PDB entry 3TEO | X-ray diffraction, 2.40 A resolution | chains E and F of the 8 polymer chains in the assembly

# Chain E (and F)
Protein: Carbon disulfide hydrolase
Source organism: Acidianus sp. A1-3
Notes: chain F of this document is another copy of the same molecule, construct and numbering; everything in this record applies to it too
Amino-acid sequence (204 residues; each row starts with the number of its first residue):
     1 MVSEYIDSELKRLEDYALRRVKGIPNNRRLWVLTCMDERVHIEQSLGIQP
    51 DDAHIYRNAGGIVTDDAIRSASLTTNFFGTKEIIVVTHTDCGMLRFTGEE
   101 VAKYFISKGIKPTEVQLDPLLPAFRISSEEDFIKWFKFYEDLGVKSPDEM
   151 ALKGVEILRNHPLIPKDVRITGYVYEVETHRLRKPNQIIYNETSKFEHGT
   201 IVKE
Not modelled in the structure: 1, 204
Modified / non-standard residues: Mse-1 (selenomethionine); Mse-36, Mse-93, Mse-150 (selenomethionine; parent Met)

# Interface between chain E and chain F
Contacting residue pairs (176):
  Tyr-16(E) / Arg-39(F)  hydrogen bond (backbone-side chain)
  Tyr-16(E) / His-41(F)
  Tyr-16(E) / Val-177(F)
  Tyr-16(E) / His-180(F)  hydrogen bond
  Ala-17(E) / Arg-39(F)  hydrogen bond (backbone-side chain)
  Ala-17(E) / Asp-90(F)
  Ala-17(E) / Val-177(F)
  Ala-17(E) / Glu-178(F)
  Leu-18(E) / Arg-39(F)
  Leu-18(E) / Asp-90(F)
  Arg-19(E) / Glu-38(F)  salt bridge
  Arg-19(E) / Arg-39(F)
  Arg-19(E) / Asp-90(F)  hydrogen bond (backbone-side chain)
  Arg-20(E) / Asp-37(F)  salt bridge
  Arg-20(E) / Glu-38(F)  salt bridge
  Arg-20(E) / Arg-39(F)
  Arg-20(E) / Asp-90(F)  hydrogen bond (backbone-side chain)
  Arg-20(E) / Gly-92(F)
  Arg-20(E) / Arg-95(F)
  Val-21(E) / Asp-90(F)
  Val-21(E) / Arg-95(F)
  Asn-26(E) / Glu-38(F)
  Trp-31(E) / Mse-36(F)
  Mse-36(E) / Trp-31(F)
  Mse-36(E) / His-54(F)
  Mse-36(E) / Ile-55(F)  hydrogen bond (backbone-backbone)
  Mse-36(E) / Ser-70(F)
  Mse-36(E) / Thr-74(F)
  Asp-37(E) / Arg-20(F)  salt bridge
  Asp-37(E) / His-54(F)
  Glu-38(E) / Arg-19(F)  salt bridge
  Glu-38(E) / Arg-20(F)  salt bridge
  Glu-38(E) / Asn-26(F)
  Glu-38(E) / Pro-50(F)
  Glu-38(E) / Asp-51(F)
  Glu-38(E) / Ala-53(F)
  Glu-38(E) / His-54(F)  salt bridge
  Arg-39(E) / Tyr-16(F)  hydrogen bond (side chain-backbone)
  Arg-39(E) / Ala-17(F)  hydrogen bond (side chain-backbone)
  Arg-39(E) / Leu-18(F)
  Arg-39(E) / Arg-19(F)
  Arg-39(E) / Arg-20(F)
  Arg-39(E) / Asp-51(F)
  His-41(E) / Tyr-16(F)
  His-41(E) / Pro-50(F)
  His-41(E) / Asp-51(F)  salt bridge
  Pro-50(E) / Glu-38(F)
  Pro-50(E) / His-41(F)
  Asp-51(E) / Glu-38(F)
  Asp-51(E) / Arg-39(F)
  Asp-51(E) / His-41(F)  salt bridge
  Ala-53(E) / Glu-38(F)
  His-54(E) / Mse-36(F)
  His-54(E) / Asp-37(F)
  His-54(E) / Glu-38(F)  salt bridge
  Ile-55(E) / Mse-36(F)  hydrogen bond (backbone-backbone)
  Ile-55(E) / Arg-57(F)
  Tyr-56(E) / Tyr-56(F)  hydrogen bond
  Tyr-56(E) / Arg-57(F)
  Tyr-56(E) / Asn-58(F)
  Tyr-56(E) / Asp-66(F)  hydrogen bond
  Arg-57(E) / Ile-55(F)
  Arg-57(E) / Tyr-56(F)
  Arg-57(E) / Arg-57(F)  hydrogen bond (backbone-backbone)
  Asn-58(E) / Tyr-56(F)
  Asn-58(E) / Asp-66(F)  hydrogen bond
  Asn-58(E) / Arg-69(F)
  Asn-58(E) / Ser-70(F)
  Ala-59(E) / Arg-69(F)  hydrogen bond (backbone-side chain)
  Ala-59(E) / Ser-70(F)  hydrogen bond (backbone-side chain)
  Ile-62(E) / Leu-120(F)  hydrophobic
  Val-63(E) / Leu-120(F)
  Thr-64(E) / Asp-66(F)  hydrogen bond
  Thr-64(E) / Asp-118(F)
  Asp-65(E) / Asp-65(F)
  Asp-65(E) / Leu-117(F)
  Asp-65(E) / Asp-118(F)  hydrogen bond (backbone-side chain)
  Asp-65(E) / Phe-124(F)
  Asp-65(E) / Trp-135(F)  hydrogen bond
  Asp-66(E) / Tyr-56(F)  hydrogen bond
  Asp-66(E) / Asn-58(F)  hydrogen bond
  Asp-66(E) / Thr-64(F)  hydrogen bond
  Asp-66(E) / Asp-66(F)
  Ile-68(E) / Leu-117(F)
  Ile-68(E) / Pro-119(F)
  Arg-69(E) / Asn-58(F)
  Arg-69(E) / Ala-59(F)  hydrogen bond (side chain-backbone)
  Arg-69(E) / Trp-135(F)
  Arg-69(E) / Phe-136(F)  hydrogen bond (side chain-backbone)
  Ser-70(E) / Mse-36(F)
  Ser-70(E) / Asn-58(F)
  Ser-70(E) / Ala-59(F)  hydrogen bond (side chain-backbone)
  Ser-72(E) / Phe-105(F)
  Ser-72(E) / Phe-136(F)
  Leu-73(E) / Mse-93(F)
  Leu-73(E) / Phe-136(F)  hydrophobic
  Leu-73(E) / Phe-138(F)  hydrophobic
  Thr-74(E) / Mse-36(F)
  Asn-76(E) / Tyr-104(F)  hydrogen bond
  Asn-76(E) / Phe-105(F)
  Phe-77(E) / Val-101(F)  hydrophobic
  Phe-77(E) / Tyr-104(F)  hydrophobic
  Phe-78(E) / Gly-92(F)
  Phe-78(E) / Mse-93(F)  hydrophobic
  Phe-78(E) / Phe-96(F)  hydrophobic
  Asp-90(E) / Ala-17(F)
  Asp-90(E) / Leu-18(F)
  Asp-90(E) / Arg-19(F)  hydrogen bond (side chain-backbone)
  Asp-90(E) / Arg-20(F)  hydrogen bond (side chain-backbone)
  Asp-90(E) / Val-21(F)
  Gly-92(E) / Arg-20(F)
  Gly-92(E) / Phe-78(F)
  Mse-93(E) / Leu-73(F)
  Mse-93(E) / Phe-78(F)  hydrophobic
  Arg-95(E) / Arg-20(F)
  Arg-95(E) / Val-21(F)
  Phe-96(E) / Phe-78(F)  hydrophobic
  Val-101(E) / Phe-77(F)  hydrophobic
  Tyr-104(E) / Asn-76(F)  hydrogen bond
  Tyr-104(E) / Phe-77(F)  hydrophobic
  Phe-105(E) / Ser-72(F)
  Phe-105(E) / Asn-76(F)
  Phe-105(E) / Leu-163(F)
  Ile-110(E) / Pro-162(F)  hydrophobic
  Val-115(E) / His-161(F)
  Val-115(E) / Pro-162(F)  hydrophobic
  Gln-116(E) / His-161(F)  hydrogen bond (backbone-side chain)
  Leu-117(E) / Asp-65(F)
  Leu-117(E) / Ile-68(F)
  Asp-118(E) / Thr-64(F)
  Asp-118(E) / Asp-65(F)  hydrogen bond (side chain-backbone)
  Asp-118(E) / Lys-137(F)  salt bridge
  Pro-119(E) / Ile-68(F)
  Pro-119(E) / Ile-157(F)  hydrophobic
  Leu-120(E) / Ile-62(F)  hydrophobic
  Leu-120(E) / Val-63(F)
  Leu-120(E) / Lys-153(F)
  Leu-120(E) / Ile-157(F)  hydrophobic
  Leu-121(E) / Phe-124(F)  hydrophobic
  Leu-121(E) / Asp-131(F)
  Leu-121(E) / Lys-134(F)
  Leu-121(E) / Trp-135(F)
  Ala-123(E) / Arg-125(F)
  Ala-123(E) / Asp-131(F)
  Phe-124(E) / Asp-65(F)
  Phe-124(E) / Leu-121(F)  hydrophobic
  Phe-124(E) / Phe-124(F)  hydrophobic
  Arg-125(E) / Ala-123(F)
  Asp-131(E) / Leu-121(F)
  Asp-131(E) / Ala-123(F)
  Lys-134(E) / Leu-120(F)
  Lys-134(E) / Leu-121(F)
  Trp-135(E) / Asp-65(F)  hydrogen bond
  Trp-135(E) / Arg-69(F)
  Trp-135(E) / Leu-121(F)
  Phe-136(E) / Arg-69(F)  hydrogen bond (backbone-side chain)
  Phe-136(E) / Leu-73(F)  hydrophobic
  Lys-137(E) / Asp-118(F)  salt bridge
  Lys-137(E) / Leu-120(F)
  Lys-137(E) / Leu-121(F)
  Phe-138(E) / Leu-73(F)  hydrophobic
  Lys-153(E) / Leu-120(F)
  Ile-157(E) / Pro-119(F)  hydrophobic
  Ile-157(E) / Leu-120(F)  hydrophobic
  His-161(E) / Gln-116(F)  hydrogen bond (side chain-backbone)
  His-161(E) / Pro-119(F)
  Pro-162(E) / Ile-110(F)  hydrophobic
  Leu-163(E) / Phe-105(F)
  Leu-163(E) / Ile-110(F)  hydrophobic
  Leu-163(E) / Val-115(F)  hydrophobic
  Leu-163(E) / Trp-135(F)  hydrophobic
  Val-177(E) / Tyr-16(F)
  Val-177(E) / Ala-17(F)
  Glu-178(E) / Leu-13(F)
  Glu-178(E) / Ala-17(F)
  His-180(E) / Tyr-16(F)  hydrogen bond
Interface residues without a listed pair, chain E (73 interface residues in all): Pro-25, Asp-52, Cys-91, Leu-142
Interface residues without a listed pair, chain F (74 interface residues in all): Pro-25, Pro-122, Ile-126, Leu-142

# In short
The interface between chain E and chain F involves 73 residues on one side and 74 on the other; the contacts
include 34 hydrogen bonds and 12 salt bridges. Among the polar pairs are Arg-19(E)/Glu-38(F),
Arg-20(E)/Asp-37(F) and Arg-20(E)/Glu-38(F).
Chain E and chain F are both Carbon disulfide hydrolase (Acidianus sp. A1-3); the structure, APO Form of
carbon disulfide hydrolase (selenomethionine form), was determined by X-ray diffraction, deposited together
with 3TEN.
